6GJH - chains F and H of the 12 polymer chains in the assembly; structure by X-ray diffraction, 2.10 A resolution.

# Chain F (and H)
Name: Heat shock protein beta-1
Organism: Homo sapiens
Notes: chain H of this document is another copy of the same molecule, construct and numbering; everything in this record applies to it too
UniProtKB: P04792 (HSPB1_HUMAN); residues 84-170 here = UniProt positions 84-170
Chain sequence (87 residues; row label = number of the first residue in the row):
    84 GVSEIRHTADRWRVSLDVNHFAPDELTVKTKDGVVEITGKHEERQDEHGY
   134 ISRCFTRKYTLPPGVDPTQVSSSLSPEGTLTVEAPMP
UniProt features mapped onto this chain:
  - modified residue: Ser-86 (Phosphoserine), Ser-98 (Phosphoserine), Lys-123 (N6-acetyllysine)
  - natural variant: Gly-84 (G84R: In HMND3), Leu-99 (L99M: In HMND3), Arg-127 (R127W: In HMND3), Gln-128 (Q128R: In HMND3; uncertain significance), Ser-135 (S135F: In CMT2F and HMND3), Arg-136 (R136L: In CMT2F and HMND3; R136W: In CMT2F), Arg-140 (R140G: In HMND3), Lys-141 (K141Q: In HMND3), Thr-151 (T151I: In HMND3), Ser-156 (S156Y: No effect on oligomerization), Thr-164 (T164A: In CMT2F)

# Chain F / chain H interface
Pairs across the interface (6):
  Thr-110(F) / Glu-130(H)  hydrogen bond (side chain-backbone)
  Lys-112(F) / Gln-128(H)
  Lys-112(F) / Asp-129(H)
  Thr-113(F) / Gln-128(H)  hydrogen bond (backbone-side chain)
  Pro-150(F) / Tyr-133(H)
  Thr-151(F) / Tyr-133(H)
Interface residues without a listed pair, chain F (7 interface residues in all): Leu-109, Val-111

# Summary
7 residues of chain F face 4 of chain H across their interface; the contacts include 2 hydrogen bonds. Among
the polar pairs are Thr-110(F)/Glu-130(H) and Thr-113(F)/Gln-128(H).
Chain F and chain H are both Heat shock protein beta-1 (Homo sapiens); the structure, Human Hsp27 (HspB1)
alpha-crystallin domain in complex with a peptide mimic of its phosphorylatable N-terminal region, was
determined by X-ray diffraction.
